1UWX - chains A and H of the 4 polymer chains in the assembly; structure by X-ray diffraction, 2.20 A resolution.

[Chain A]
Protein: Protein G-prime
Source organism: Streptococcus sp
Notes: fragment: residues 56-118 (domain ii)
Reference sequence: Q54181 (Q54181); residues 2-64 here correspond to UniProt positions 56-118 (UniProt number = residue number + 54)
Amino-acid sequence (63 residues; numbered 2 to 64; the number before each row is that of its first residue):
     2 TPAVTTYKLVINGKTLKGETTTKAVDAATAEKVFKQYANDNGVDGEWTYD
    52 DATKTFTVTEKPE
Disordered / not traced: 2-4, 63-64
Construct notes: engineered mutation Lys-24 (Glu78 in Q54181)

[Chain H]
Protein: Antibody
Source organism: Mus musculus
Notes: fragment: residues 1-215 (fab fragment, heavy chain); antibody fragment or engineered binder
Amino-acid sequence (225 residues; row label = number of the first residue in the row; a row labelled like 82A-82C holds insertion residues (82A, then the next letters in order)):
     1 DVQLQQSGPELKKPGETVKLSCKASGYTFTNFGLNWMKQAPGKGLKWMGW
    51 IN
   52A T
    53 YTGESTYADDFKGRFAFSLETSASTAYLQI
82A-82C NNV
    83 KNEDTATYFCARGFYYYG
100A-100F SRYFYF
   101 DYWGQGTTLTVSSAKTTAPSVYPLAPVCGDTTGSSVTLGCLVKGYFPEPV
   151 TLTWNSGSLSSGVHTFPAVLQSDLYTLSSSVTVTSSTWPSQSITCNVAHP
   201 ASSTKVDKKIEPRGP
Disordered / not traced: 1, 128-133
Disulfide bonds: Cys-22/Cys-92, Cys-140/Cys-195

[Chain A / chain H interface]
Pairs across the interface (27; chain A residue first):
  Thr-16(A) with Asp-207(H); Lys-208(H), hydrogen bond; Lys-209(H), hydrogen bond (backbone-backbone); Glu-211(H)
  Leu-17(A) with Val-206(H), hydrophobic; Asp-207(H)
  Lys-18(A) with Val-206(H); Asp-207(H), hydrogen bond (backbone-backbone)
  Gly-19(A) with Lys-205(H)
  Glu-20(A) with Ser-203(H); Thr-204(H); Lys-205(H), hydrogen bond (backbone-backbone); Val-206(H)
  Thr-21(A) with Ala-118(H); Ser-202(H); Ser-203(H); Thr-204(H), hydrogen bond
  Thr-22(A) with Ser-202(H), hydrogen bond (side chain-backbone); Ser-203(H)
  Tyr-38(A) with Ala-118(H), hydrophobic; Pro-119(H); Val-206(H)
  Asp-41(A) with Ser-120(H); Tyr-122(H), hydrogen bond (backbone-side chain)
  Asn-42(A) with Pro-119(H); Ser-120(H); Val-121(H), hydrogen bond (side chain-backbone)

[Summary]
10 residues of chain A face 14 of chain H across their interface, with 8 hydrogen bonds. Among the polar pairs
are Thr-16(A)/Lys-208(H), Thr-21(A)/Thr-204(H) and Thr-22(A)/Ser-202(H).
Chain A is Protein G-prime (Streptococcus sp) and chain H is Antibody (Mus musculus); the structure, P1.2
serosubtype antigen derived from N. meningitidis PorA in complex with Fab fragment, was determined by X-ray
diffraction.
